PDB entry 7TFJ | electron microscopy, 3.30 A resolution | chains A and B of the 10 polymer chains in the assembly

Chain A:
Name: Replication factor C subunit 1
Source organism: Saccharomyces cerevisiae
UniProt: P38630 (RFC1_YEAST); residues 1-861 here = UniProt positions 1-861
Sequence (861 residues; row label = number of the first residue in the row):
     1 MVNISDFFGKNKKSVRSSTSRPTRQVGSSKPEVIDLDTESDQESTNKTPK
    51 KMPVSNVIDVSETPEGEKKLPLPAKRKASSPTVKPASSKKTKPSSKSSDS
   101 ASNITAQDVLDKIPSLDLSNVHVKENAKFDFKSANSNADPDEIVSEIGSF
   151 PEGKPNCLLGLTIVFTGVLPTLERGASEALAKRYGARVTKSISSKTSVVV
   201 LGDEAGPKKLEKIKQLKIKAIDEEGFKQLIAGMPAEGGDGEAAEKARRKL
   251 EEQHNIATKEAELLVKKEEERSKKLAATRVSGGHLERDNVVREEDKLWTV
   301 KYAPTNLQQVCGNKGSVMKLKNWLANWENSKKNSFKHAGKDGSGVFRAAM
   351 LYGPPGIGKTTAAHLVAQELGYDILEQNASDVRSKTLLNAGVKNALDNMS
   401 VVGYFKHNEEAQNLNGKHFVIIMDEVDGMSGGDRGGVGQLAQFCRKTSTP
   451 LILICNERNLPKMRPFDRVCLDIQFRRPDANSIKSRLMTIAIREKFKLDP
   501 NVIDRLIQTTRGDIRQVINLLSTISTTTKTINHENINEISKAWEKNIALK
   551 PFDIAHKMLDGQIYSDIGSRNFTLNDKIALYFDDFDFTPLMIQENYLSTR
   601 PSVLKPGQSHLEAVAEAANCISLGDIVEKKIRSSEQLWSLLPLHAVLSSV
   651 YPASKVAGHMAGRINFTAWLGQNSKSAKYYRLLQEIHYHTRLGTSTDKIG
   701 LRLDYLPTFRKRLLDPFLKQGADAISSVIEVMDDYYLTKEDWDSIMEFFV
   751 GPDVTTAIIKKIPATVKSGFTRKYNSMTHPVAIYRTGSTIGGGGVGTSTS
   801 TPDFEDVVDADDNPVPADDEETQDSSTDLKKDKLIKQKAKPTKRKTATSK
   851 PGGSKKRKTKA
Disordered / not traced: 1-291, 408-411, 692-861
Metal / ion sites: Mg2+: Thr360 (together with ATP-gamma-S)
Residues lining bound ligands: ATP-gamma-S (AGS; phosphothiophosphoric acid-adenylate ester): Thr299, Val300, Tyr302, Ala303, Pro304, Gln309, Val310, Cys311, Pro355, Gly356, Ile357, Gly358, Lys359, Thr360, Thr361, Asn456, Arg486, Ile514, Arg515
UniProt features mapped onto this chain:
  - motif (Nuclear localization signal): Lys830 to Leu834, Lys855 to Lys860
  - binding site (ATP): Thr299, Cys311, Gly353 to Thr361, Asn456
  - modified residue: Thr38 (Phosphothreonine), Ser40 (Phosphoserine), Thr63 (Phosphothreonine)
  - mutagenesis: Asp427 (D427H: In cs mutant CDC44-2; causes cell cycle arrest), Gly436 (G436R: In cs mutant CDC44-3/4; causes cell cycle arrest), Gly512 (G512A: In cs mutant CDC44-9; no effect), Asp513 (D513N: In cs mutants CDC44-1/5/8 and CDC44-9; causes cell cycle arrest)

Chain B:
Name: Replication factor C subunit 4
Source organism: Saccharomyces cerevisiae
UniProt: P40339 (RFC4_YEAST); numbering as in UniProt (aligned over 1-323)
Sequence (323 residues; numbered 1 to 323; the number before each row is that of its first residue):
     1 MSKTLSLQLPWVEKYRPQVLSDIVGNKETIDRLQQIAKDGNMPHMIISGM
    51 PGIGKTTSVHCLAHELLGRSYADGVLELNASDDRGIDVVRNQIKHFAQKK
   101 LHLPPGKHKIVILDEADSMTAGAQQALRRTMELYSNSTRFAFACNQSNKI
   151 IEPLQSRCAILRYSKLSDEDVLKRLLQIIKLEDVKYTNDGLEAIIFTAEG
   201 DMRQAINNLQSTVAGHGLVNADNVFKIVDSPHPLIVKKMLLASNLEDSIQ
   251 ILRTDLWKKGYSSIDIVTTSFRVTKNLAQVKESVRLEMIKEIGLTHMRIL
   301 EGVGTYLQLASMLAKIHKLNNKA
Disordered / not traced: 1-3
Residues lining bound ligands:
  - ATP-gamma-S (AGS; phosphothiophosphoric acid-adenylate ester), molecule 1: Val12, Tyr15, Arg16, Pro17, Asp22, Ile23, Val24, Gly25, Met50, Pro51, Gly52, Ile53, Gly54, Lys55, Thr56, Thr57, Asn145, Leu166, Arg174, Met202, Arg203
  - ATP-gamma-S (AGS), molecule 2: Arg128, Glu132, Pro153, Arg157
UniProt features mapped onto this chain:
  - binding site (ATP): Val12, Val24, Gly49 to Thr57, Asn145, Arg203

Interface between chain A and chain B:
Contacting residue pairs - 70 pairs, chain A then chain B:
  Arg292(A) - Pro105(B)
  Glu294(A) - Asn41(B)
  Asp295(A) - Asn41(B)
  Asp295(A) - His108(B)
  Asp295(A) - Asn136(B)
  Asp295(A) - Arg139(B)  hydrogen bond (backbone-side chain)
  Lys296(A) - Asn41(B)
  Lys296(A) - Arg139(B)
  Leu297(A) - His44(B)
  Leu297(A) - Arg139(B)
  Pro355(A) - Glu152(B)
  Asn378(A) - Arg129(B)
  Ser380(A) - Arg90(B)  hydrogen bond (backbone-side chain)
  Ser380(A) - Lys94(B)
  Ser380(A) - Ala126(B)
  Val382(A) - Arg90(B)
  Asp424(A) - Arg129(B)  salt bridge
  Glu425(A) - Gln125(B)
  Glu425(A) - Arg128(B)  salt bridge
  Glu425(A) - Arg129(B)  hydrogen bond (side chain-backbone)
  Gly428(A) - Gln125(B)
  Asn456(A) - Pro153(B)
  Asp513(A) - Ser156(B)  hydrogen bond
  Arg515(A) - Glu132(B)  salt bridge
  Arg515(A) - Ser156(B)  hydrogen bond
  Arg515(A) - Arg157(B)
  Gln516(A) - Gln155(B)
  Gln516(A) - Ser156(B)
  Gln516(A) - Ile160(B)
  Asn519(A) - Arg157(B)
  Asn519(A) - Cys158(B)
  Thr523(A) - Arg32(B)
  Ile524(A) - Arg32(B)
  Thr526(A) - Gln35(B)  hydrogen bond (backbone-side chain)
  Thr526(A) - Ile36(B)
  Thr527(A) - Gln35(B)
  Ala542(A) - Arg162(B)
  Trp543(A) - Arg32(B)
  Trp543(A) - Ala159(B)  hydrophobic
  Trp543(A) - Ile160(B)
  Glu544(A) - Arg162(B)  hydrogen bond (backbone-side chain)
  Lys545(A) - Glu152(B)
  Lys545(A) - Gln155(B)
  Lys545(A) - Ser156(B)
  Ser569(A) - Glu282(B)
  Arg570(A) - Ala278(B)  hydrogen bond (side chain-backbone)
  Leu574(A) - Lys275(B)
  Leu574(A) - Glu282(B)
  Leu574(A) - Arg285(B)
  Leu574(A) - Ile289(B)  hydrophobic
  Asn575(A) - Lys275(B)
  Asn575(A) - Asn276(B)
  Lys577(A) - Glu282(B)  salt bridge
  Ile578(A) - Lys275(B)
  Leu623(A) - Lys290(B)
  Lys630(A) - Met297(B)
  Lys630(A) - Glu301(B)  salt bridge
  Leu637(A) - Leu300(B)  hydrophobic
  Ser639(A) - His296(B)
  Ser639(A) - Leu300(B)
  Leu640(A) - His296(B)
  Leu640(A) - Leu300(B)  hydrophobic
  Pro642(A) - Phe271(B)
  Leu643(A) - Phe271(B)
  Leu643(A) - Gly293(B)
  Val646(A) - Leu286(B)  hydrophobic
  Val646(A) - Ile289(B)  hydrophobic
  Val650(A) - Leu286(B)  hydrophobic
  Tyr651(A) - Leu286(B)  hydrophobic
  Tyr651(A) - Glu287(B)  hydrogen bond
Other interface residues (no listed pair), chain A (50 interface residues in all): Val300, Gly356, Ala379, Asn546, Ile547, Asn619, Cys620, Leu647, Lys655
Other interface residues (no listed pair), chain B (42 interface residues in all): Ser135, Thr274

Overview:
50 residues of chain A and 42 residues of chain B are in contact; the contacts include 9 hydrogen bonds and 5
salt bridges. Polar contacts include Asp424(A)-Arg129(B), Glu425(A)-Arg128(B) and Arg515(A)-Glu132(B). One
ATP-gamma-S molecule is bound between chain A and chain B.
Chain A is Replication factor C subunit 1 and chain B is Replication factor C subunit 4, both from
Saccharomyces cerevisiae; the structure, Atomic model of S. cerevisiae clamp-clamp loader complex PCNA-RFC
bound to DNA with a closed clamp ..., was determined by electron microscopy together with 7TFH, 7TFI, 7TFK and
7TFL from the same study.
